4Z7U - chains A and B of the 5 polymer chains in the assembly; structure by X-ray diffraction, 2.70 A resolution.

[Chain A]
Molecule: MHC class II HLA-DQ-alpha chain
Source organism: Homo sapiens
Reference sequence: Q30069 (Q30069_HUMAN); the construct lacks a stretch of the UniProt sequence, so the offset changes along the chain: -1 to 9 = UniProt 1-11; 10-181 = UniProt 13-184
Chain sequence (192 residues; numbered -1 to 189 plus 1 insertion-coded residue; the number before each row is that of its first residue; numbers below 1 keep their minus sign (Glu-1 is residue -1)):
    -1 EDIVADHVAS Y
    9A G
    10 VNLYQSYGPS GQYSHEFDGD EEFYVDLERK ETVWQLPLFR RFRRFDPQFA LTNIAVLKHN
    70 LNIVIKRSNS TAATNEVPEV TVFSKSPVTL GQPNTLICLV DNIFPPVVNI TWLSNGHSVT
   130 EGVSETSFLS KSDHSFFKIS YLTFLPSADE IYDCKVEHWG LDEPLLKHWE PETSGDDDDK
Not modelled in the structure: -1, 181-189
Differences from the reference sequence: expression tag (182-189)
Cystine bridges: Cys107-Cys163
Covalent attachments: N-acetylglucosamine (NAG) linked to Asn118

[Chain B]
Molecule: MHC class II HLA-DQ-beta-1
Source organism: Homo sapiens
Reference sequence: O19707 (O19707_HUMAN); numbering as in UniProt (aligned over 1-192)
Chain sequence (213 residues; each row starts with the number of its first residue; numbers below 1 keep their minus sign (Gly-12 is residue -12)):
   -12 GGSIEGRGGS GASRDSPEDF VYQFKGMCYF TNGTERVRLV TRYIYNREEY ARFDSDVGVY
    48 RAVTPLGPPA AEYWNSQKEV LERTRAELDT VCRHNYQLEL RTTLQRRVEP TVTISPSRTE
   108 ALNHHNLLVC SVTDFYPAQI KVRWFRNDQE ETTGVVSTPL IRNGDWTFQI LVMLEMTPQR
   168 GDVYTCHVEH PSLQNPIIVE WRAQSTGGDD DDK
Not modelled in the structure: -12 to 1, 104-113, 132-135, 164-168, 190-200
Differences from the reference sequence: expression tag (-12 to 0, 193-200)
Cystine bridges: Cys15-Cys79, Cys117-Cys173
Covalent attachments: glycan linked to Asn19

[Interface between chain A and chain B]
Pairs across the interface (130):
  Ile1(A) - Tyr16(B)  hydrophobic
  Ile1(A) - Arg25(B)
  Ile1(A) - Arg29(B)
  Ala3(A) - Tyr16(B)  hydrophobic
  Ala3(A) - Phe17(B)
  Ala3(A) - Thr18(B)
  Asp4(A) - Phe17(B)  hydrogen bond (backbone-backbone)
  Asp4(A) - Thr18(B)
  Asp4(A) - Asn19(B)  hydrogen bond (side chain-backbone)
  His5(A) - Cys15(B)
  His5(A) - Tyr16(B)
  His5(A) - Phe17(B)  hydrogen bond (backbone-backbone)
  His5(A) - Leu91(B)
  Val6(A) - Cys15(B)
  Val6(A) - Tyr16(B)  hydrophobic
  Ala7(A) - Met14(B)
  Ala7(A) - Cys15(B)  hydrogen bond (backbone-backbone)
  Ser8(A) - Gly13(B)
  Ser8(A) - Met14(B)
  Tyr9(A) - Gly13(B)  hydrogen bond (backbone-backbone)
  Tyr9(A) - Cys15(B)  hydrophobic
  Tyr9(A) - Val78(B)  hydrophobic
  Tyr9(A) - Asn82(B)
  Tyr9(A) - Glu86(B)  hydrogen bond
  Gly9A(A) - Phe11(B)
  Gly9A(A) - Lys12(B)
  Gly9A(A) - Gly13(B)  hydrogen bond (backbone-backbone)
  Val10(A) - Phe11(B)
  Asn11(A) - Tyr9(B)
  Asn11(A) - Gln10(B)
  Asn11(A) - Phe11(B)  hydrogen bond (backbone-backbone)
  Leu12(A) - Val8(B)  hydrophobic
  Leu12(A) - Tyr9(B)
  Leu12(A) - Gln10(B)
  Tyr13(A) - Val8(B)
  Tyr13(A) - Tyr9(B)  hydrogen bond (backbone-backbone)
  Gln14(A) - Asp6(B)
  Gln14(A) - Phe7(B)
  Gln14(A) - Val8(B)
  Ser15(A) - Asp6(B)  hydrogen bond
  Ser15(A) - Phe7(B)  hydrogen bond (side chain-backbone)
  Tyr16(A) - Asp6(B)  hydrogen bond (backbone-side chain)
  Phe26(A) - Glu86(B)
  Phe26(A) - Thr90(B)
  Phe26(A) - Leu91(B)  hydrophobic
  Asp27(A) - Arg149(B)  hydrogen bond (backbone-side chain)
  Gly28(A) - Arg149(B)
  Asp29(A) - Tyr123(B)
  Asp29(A) - Arg149(B)  salt bridge
  Asp29(A) - Trp153(B)
  Glu30(A) - Trp153(B)  hydrogen bond (backbone-side chain)
  Glu31(A) - Glu86(B)
  Glu31(A) - Thr90(B)
  Glu31(A) - Trp153(B)
  Leu45(A) - Arg93(B)
  Leu45(A) - Trp153(B)  hydrophobic
  Leu47(A) - Thr89(B)
  Phe48(A) - Thr90(B)
  Phe48(A) - Trp153(B)  hydrophobic
  Phe51(A) - Thr89(B)
  Arg52(A) - Glu86(B)  salt bridge
  Arg52(A) - Thr89(B)  hydrogen bond
  Arg52(A) - Thr90(B)  hydrogen bond
  Leu66(A) - Tyr9(B)  hydrophobic
  Leu66(A) - Phe11(B)  hydrophobic
  Asn69(A) - Tyr9(B)  hydrogen bond
  Leu70(A) - Phe7(B)
  Leu70(A) - Tyr9(B)  hydrophobic
  Leu70(A) - Tyr32(B)  hydrophobic
  Val73(A) - Tyr9(B)  hydrophobic
  Val73(A) - Tyr32(B)  hydrophobic
  Val73(A) - Tyr37(B)
  Val73(A) - Leu53(B)  hydrophobic
  Ile74(A) - Phe7(B)  hydrophobic
  Ile74(A) - Tyr32(B)
  Arg76(A) - Tyr37(B)
  Arg76(A) - Leu53(B)  hydrogen bond (side chain-backbone)
  Arg76(A) - Pro56(B)
  Ser77(A) - Tyr32(B)  hydrogen bond
  Ser77(A) - Leu53(B)
  Ser79(A) - Phe7(B)
  Thr80(A) - Phe7(B)
  Thr80(A) - Tyr32(B)  hydrogen bond (backbone-side chain)
  Thr80(A) - Asn33(B)  hydrogen bond (backbone-side chain)
  Ala81(A) - Glu5(B)
  Ala81(A) - Asp6(B)
  Ala81(A) - Phe7(B)  hydrophobic
  Ala81(A) - Asn33(B)  hydrogen bond (backbone-side chain)
  Ala82(A) - Asp6(B)  hydrogen bond (backbone-backbone)
  Ala82(A) - Asn33(B)
  Asn84(A) - Ser3(B)  hydrogen bond
  Glu85(A) - Arg34(B)  salt bridge
  Phe92(A) - Ile148(B)  hydrophobic
  Phe92(A) - Asn150(B)
  Ser93(A) - Gln156(B)
  Lys94(A) - Asp121(B)  salt bridge
  Lys94(A) - Asp152(B)  salt bridge
  Lys94(A) - Thr154(B)  hydrogen bond
  Lys94(A) - Gln156(B)
  Pro96(A) - Thr100(B)
  Pro96(A) - Ser118(B)
  Pro96(A) - Thr120(B)
  Ile106(A) - Asn150(B)
  Asn111(A) - Arg34(B)
  Phe113(A) - Val8(B)  hydrophobic
  Phe113(A) - Gln10(B)
  Phe113(A) - Asn33(B)
  Phe113(A) - Arg34(B)
  Pro114(A) - Asp6(B)
  Pro114(A) - Val8(B)  hydrophobic
  Pro115(A) - Val8(B)
  Val116(A) - Asp6(B)
  Ser139(A) - Lys12(B)
  Lys140(A) - Lys12(B)  hydrogen bond (backbone-side chain)
  Asp142(A) - Arg34(B)  salt bridge
  His143(A) - Gln10(B)  hydrogen bond (backbone-side chain)
  His143(A) - Lys12(B)  hydrogen bond
  His143(A) - Ile31(B)
  His143(A) - Arg34(B)
  His143(A) - Glu36(B)  salt bridge
  Ser144(A) - Arg34(B)
  Phe145(A) - Gln10(B)
  Ile148(A) - Asn150(B)
  Ile148(A) - Gly151(B)
  Tyr150(A) - Asn150(B)  hydrogen bond (side chain-backbone)
  Tyr150(A) - Gly151(B)  hydrogen bond (side chain-backbone)
  Tyr150(A) - Asp152(B)  hydrogen bond (side chain-backbone)
  Trp168(A) - Ser3(B)
  Trp168(A) - Pro4(B)
  Trp168(A) - Asp6(B)
Also at the interface, not in a pair above, chain A (63 interface residues in all): Val2, Gln44, Ser95, Thr135
Also at the interface, not in a pair above, chain B (53 interface residues in all): Gly20, Val27, Tyr30, Ala57, Tyr83, Leu85

[Summary]
63 residues of chain A and 53 residues of chain B are in contact; the contacts include 31 hydrogen bonds and 7
salt bridges. Polar pairs include Asp29(A)-Arg149(B), Arg52(A)-Glu86(B) and Glu85(A)-Arg34(B).
N-acetylglucosamine is covalently linked to Asn118(A).
Chain A is MHC class II HLA-DQ-alpha chain and chain B is MHC class II HLA-DQ-beta-1, both from Homo sapiens;
the structure, S13 complex, was determined by X-ray diffraction (same publication as 4Z7V and 4Z7W).
